9D3L - chains E and I of the 12 polymer chains in the assembly; structure by electron microscopy, 2.80 A resolution.

Chain E:
Name: Histone H3.2
From: Homo sapiens
UniProt: Q71DI3 (H32_HUMAN); residues 38-135 here correspond to UniProt positions 39-136 (UniProt number = residue number + 1)
Chain sequence (98 residues; each row starts with the number of its first residue):
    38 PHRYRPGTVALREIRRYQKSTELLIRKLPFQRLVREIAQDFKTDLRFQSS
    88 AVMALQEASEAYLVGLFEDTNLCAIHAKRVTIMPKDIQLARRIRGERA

Chain I:
Molecule: 601 DNA
Sequence (124 nucleotides; numbered -51 to 72; the number before each row is that of its first residue; numbers below 1 keep their minus sign (DC-51 is residue -51)):
   -51 CCGCTCAATTGGTCGTAGACAGCTCTAGCACCGCTTAAACGCACGTACGC
    -1 GCTGTCCCCCGCGTTTTAACCGCCAAGGGGATTACTCCCTAGTCTCCAGG
    49 CACGTGTCAGATATATACATCCTG

How chain E and chain I interact:
Residue-residue contacts - 23 pairs, chain E then chain I:
  Arg40(E) - DC70(I)  sugar contact
  Tyr41(E) - DC69(I)  phosphate contact
  Tyr41(E) - DC70(I)  phosphate contact
  Arg42(E) - DA-5(I)  phosphate contact
  Arg42(E) - DC70(I)  hydrogen bond to the phosphate
  Arg42(E) - DT71(I)  salt bridge to the phosphate
  Pro43(E) - DA-5(I)  sugar contact
  Thr45(E) - DC70(I)  hydrogen bond to the phosphate
  Arg63(E) - DA-13(I)  salt bridge to the phosphate
  Arg72(E) - DC-23(I)  salt bridge to the phosphate
  Arg83(E) - DG-24(I)  sugar contact
  Arg83(E) - DC-23(I)  phosphate contact
  Phe84(E) - DG-24(I)  sugar contact
  Phe84(E) - DC-23(I)  hydrogen bond to the phosphate
  Gln85(E) - DG-24(I)  phosphate contact
  Ser86(E) - DG-24(I)  phosphate contact
  Arg116(E) - DG-3(I)  phosphate contact
  Val117(E) - DC-4(I)  sugar contact
  Val117(E) - DG-3(I)  hydrogen bond to the phosphate
  Thr118(E) - DC-4(I)  phosphate contact
  Thr118(E) - DG-3(I)  hydrogen bond to the phosphate
  Met120(E) - DG-3(I)  sugar contact
  Met120(E) - DC-2(I)  phosphate contact
Also at the interface, not in a pair above, chain E (16 interface residues in all): Lys115
Also at the interface, not in a pair above, chain I (12 interface residues in all): DA-14, DC-8

Summary:
16 residues of chain E and 12 residues of chain I are in contact; the contacts include 5 hydrogen bonds and 3
salt bridges. Polar contacts include Arg42(E)-DC70(I), Thr45(E)-DC70(I) and Phe84(E)-DC-23(I).
Here chain E is Histone H3.2 (Homo sapiens) and chain I is 601 DNA. Entry 9D3L (Two Dsup molecules in complex
with the nucleosome open from the left side) was determined by electron microscopy, deposited together with
9D3K, 9D3N, 9D3O, 9D3Q, 9D3R, 9D3S and 9D3T.
